Entry 7Q04 (X-ray diffraction, 2.28 A resolution); this record covers chains A and H of the 7 polymer chains in the assembly.

Chain A:
Molecule: Terephthalate 1,2-dioxygenase, terminal oxygenase component subunit beta 1
Source organism: Comamonas sp
Notes: EC 1.14.12.15
UniProt: Q3C1E2 (TPDB1_COMSP); residue numbers follow UniProt; this construct covers 1-154
Chain sequence (154 residues; row label = number of the first residue in the row):
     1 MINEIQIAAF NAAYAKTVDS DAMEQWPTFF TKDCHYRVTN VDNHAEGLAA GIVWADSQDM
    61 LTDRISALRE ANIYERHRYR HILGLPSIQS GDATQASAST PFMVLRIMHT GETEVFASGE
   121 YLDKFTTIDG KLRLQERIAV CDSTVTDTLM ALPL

Chain H:
Molecule: Lysozyme
Source organism: Gallus gallus
Notes: EC 3.2.1.17
UniProt: P00698 (LYSC_CHICK); residues 1-129 here correspond to UniProt positions 19-147 (UniProt number = residue number + 18)
Chain sequence (129 residues; row label = number of the first residue in the row):
     1 KVFGRCELAA AMKRHGLDNY RGYSLGNWVC AAKFESNFNT QATNRNTDGS TDYGILQINS
    61 RWWCNDGRTP GSRNLCNIPC SALLSSDITA SVNCAKKIVS DGNGMNAWVA WRNRCKGTDV
   121 QAWIRGCRL
Disulfide bonds: C6-C127, C30-C115, C64-C80, C76-C94
Curated features (UniProtKB/Swiss-Prot):
  - active site: E35, D52
  - binding site (substrate): D101

Chain A / chain H interface:
Contacting residue pairs - 17 pairs, chain A then chain H:
  M1(A) - S81(H)
  M1(A) - L84(H)
  I88(A) - P79(H)
  Q89(A) - N65(H)
  Q89(A) - P79(H)
  S90(A) - N65(H)
  S90(A) - G67(H)
  S90(A) - P79(H)
  G91(A) - N65(H)  hydrogen bond (backbone-backbone)
  G91(A) - D66(H)
  G91(A) - P79(H)
  G91(A) - C80(H)  hydrogen bond (backbone-backbone)
  G91(A) - S81(H)  hydrogen bond (backbone-backbone)
  D92(A) - Y53(H)
  D92(A) - R68(H)
  D92(A) - S81(H)
  A93(A) - L84(H)
Interface residues without a listed pair, chain H (11 interface residues in all): N74, I78

Overview:
Chain A and chain H form an interface of 7 and 11 residues respectively; the contacts include 3 hydrogen
bonds. Main-chain hydrogen bonds include G91(A)-N65(H), G91(A)-C80(H) and G91(A)-S81(H). From UniProt:
active-site residues E35(H) and D52(H) and substrate-binding residue D101(H) on chain H.
Chain A is Terephthalate 1,2-dioxygenase, terminal oxygenase component subunit beta 1 (Comamonas sp) and chain
H is Lysozyme (Gallus gallus); the structure, Crystal structure of TPADO in a substrate-free state, was
determined by X-ray diffraction, deposited together with 7Q05 and 7Q06.
